PDB entry 3LKW | X-ray diffraction, 2.00 A resolution | chain A

Chain A:
Protein: fusion protein of nonstructural protein 2B and nonstructural protein 3
From: Dengue virus type 1 (strain Singapore/S275/1990)
Notes: EC 3.4.21.91, 3.6.1.15, 3.6.4.13, 2.1.1.56, 2.1.1.57, 2.7.7.48; fragment: NS2B residues 1394-1440, NS3 PROTEASE residues 1476-1661
UniProt: chimeric construct of P33478, P17763: residues 5-51 from P33478 (POLG_DEN1S) positions 1393-1439 (UniProt number = residue number + 1388); residues 61-236 from P17763 positions 1476-1651 (UniProt number = residue number + 1415)
Sequence (236 residues; row label = number of the first residue in the row):
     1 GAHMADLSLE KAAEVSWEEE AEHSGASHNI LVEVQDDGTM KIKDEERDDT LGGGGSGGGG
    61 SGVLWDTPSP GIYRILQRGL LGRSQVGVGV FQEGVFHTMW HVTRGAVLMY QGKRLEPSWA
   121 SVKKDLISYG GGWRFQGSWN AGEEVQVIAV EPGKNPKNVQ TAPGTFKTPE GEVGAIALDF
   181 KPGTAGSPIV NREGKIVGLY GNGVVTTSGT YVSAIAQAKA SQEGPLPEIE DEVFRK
Disordered / not traced: 1-2, 44-62, 233-236
Differences from the reference sequence: expression tag (1-4); linker (52-60); engineered mutation A185 (Ser1610 in P17763)
Metal / ion sites: Cd2+: H23, H28, E144
Swiss-Prot annotation at these positions:
  - region: L9 to D48 (Interacts with and activates NS3 protease)

Overview:
The Cd2+ site is built by H23, H28 and E144.
Chain A is fusion protein of nonstructural protein 2B and nonstructural protein 3 (Dengue virus type 1 (strain
Singapore/S275/1990)); the structure, Crystal Structure of Dengue Virus 1 NS2B/NS3 protease active site
mutant, was determined by X-ray diffraction together with 3L6P from the same study.
